PDB entry 7PAX | X-ray diffraction, 2.00 A resolution | chains A and B

== Chain A ==
Molecule: Dehydrodolichyl diphosphate synthase complex subunit DHDDS
Organism: Homo sapiens
Notes: EC 2.5.1.87
UniProtKB: Q86SQ9 (DHDDS_HUMAN); numbering as in UniProt (aligned over 1-333)
Sequence (340 residues; each row starts with the number of its first residue; numbers below 1 keep their minus sign (Gly-6 is residue -6)):
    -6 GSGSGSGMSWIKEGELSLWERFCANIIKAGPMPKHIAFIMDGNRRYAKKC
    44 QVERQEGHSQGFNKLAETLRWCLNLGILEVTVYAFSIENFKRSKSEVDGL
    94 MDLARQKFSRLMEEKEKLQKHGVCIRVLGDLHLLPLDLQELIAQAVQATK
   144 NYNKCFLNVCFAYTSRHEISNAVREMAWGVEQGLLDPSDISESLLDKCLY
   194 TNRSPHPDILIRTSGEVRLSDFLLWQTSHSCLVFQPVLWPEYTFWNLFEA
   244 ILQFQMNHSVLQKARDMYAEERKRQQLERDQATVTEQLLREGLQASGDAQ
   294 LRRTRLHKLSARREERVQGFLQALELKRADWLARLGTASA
Disordered / not traced: -6 to 0, 328-333
Sequence notes: expression tag (-6 to 0)
Ion coordination: Mg2+: Asp34 (together with 3-methylbut-3-enyl trihydrogen diphosphate, farnesyl thiopyrophosphate)
Residues lining bound ligands:
  - farnesyl thiopyrophosphate (FPS; S-[(2E,6E)-3,7,11-trimethyldodeca-2,6,10-trienyl] trihydrogen thiodiphosphate): Trp3, Met33, Asp34, Gly35, Asn36, Arg37, Arg38, His51, Gly54, Phe55, Ala77, Asn82, Arg85, Glu89, Leu93, Leu96, Ala97, Lys100, Phe101, Val152, Phe154
  - 3-methylbut-3-enyl trihydrogen diphosphate (IPE): Ile32, Met33, Asp34, Tyr76, Ala77, Phe78, Ser79, Asn82, Arg85, Arg205, Arg211, Ser213
Curated features (UniProtKB/Swiss-Prot):
  - binding site ((2E,6E)-farnesyl diphosphate): Asp34, Gly35, Arg37, Arg38, Arg85
  - binding site (isopentenyl diphosphate): Asp34, Gly35, Arg37, Arg38, Arg85, Arg205, Arg211, Ser213
  - binding site (Mg(2+)): Asp34
  - natural variant: Arg37 (R37H: In DEDSM; uncertain significance), Lys42 (K42E: In RP59), Trp64 to Ala333 (deletion: In RP59), Asp95 (D95N: Found in a patient with progressive myoclonus epilepsy; uncertain significance), Arg205 (R205Q: Found in a patient with progressive myoclonus epilepsy; uncertain significance), Arg211 (R211Q: In DEDSM; uncertain significance)
  - mutagenesis: Trp12 (W12A: Markedly decreases phosphatidylinositol-mediated activation of cis-prenyltransferase activity resulting in products with longer chain length; when associated with A-15 and A-19), Phe15 (F15A: Markedly decreases phosphatidylinositol-mediated activation of cis-prenyltransferase activity resulting in products with longer chain length; when associated with A-12 and A-19), Ile19 (I19A: Markedly decreases phosphatidylinositol-mediated activation of cis-prenyltransferase activity resulting in products with longer chain length; when associated with A-12 and A-15), Asp34 (D34A/E/N: Strongly reduced cis-prenyltransferase activity), Arg38 (R38H: Strongly reduced cis-prenyltransferase activity), Glu106 to Glu109 (Affects chain elongation resulting in shorter products), Arg306 (R306A: Delays cell growth; when associated with A-313 and A-317), Phe313 (F313A: Delays cell growth; when associated with A-306 and A-317), Leu317 (L317A: Delays cell growth; when associated with A-306 and A-313)
What the authors report for this chain:
  - binding site for farnesyl thiopyrophosphate: Trp3, Arg37, Arg38, Arg85
  - binding site for 3-methylbut-3-enyl trihydrogen diphosphate: Arg205, Arg211, Ser213
  - Mg2+ coordination: Asp34
  - mutagenesis - W3A, W3F, W3L: unchanged growth
  - mutagenesis - W3R: abolished growth
  - mutagenesis - W3Q: decreased growth
  - mutagenesis - W3L: unchanged binding to MANT-O-GPP
  - mutagenesis - W3L: unchanged catalytic activity

== Chain B ==
Molecule: Dehydrodolichyl diphosphate synthase complex subunit NUS1
Organism: Homo sapiens
Notes: EC 2.5.1.87
UniProtKB: Q96E22 (NGBR_HUMAN); residue numbers follow UniProt; this construct covers 73-160, 170-293
Sequence (219 residues; each row starts with the number of its first residue; note: 9 numbers in that range are skipped by the numbering (no residue carries them; nothing is unmodelled there)):
    66 GSGSGSGRGGSCLAAAHHRMRWRADGRSLEKLPVHMGLVITEVEQEPSFS
   116 DIASLVVWCMAVGISYISVYDHQGIFKRNNSRLMDEILKQQQELL
   170 GLDCSKDKDDQVLNCHLAVKVLSPEDGKADIVRAAQDFCQLVAQKQKRPT
   220 DLDVDTLASLLSSNGCPDPDLVLKFGPVDSTLGFLPWHIRLTEIVSLPSH
   270 LNISYEDFFSALRQYAACEQRLGK
Disordered / not traced: 66-77, 170-175
Sequence notes: expression tag (66-72)
Residues lining bound ligands: 3-methylbut-3-enyl trihydrogen diphosphate (IPE): Leu260, Arg290, Leu291, Gly292
Curated features (UniProtKB/Swiss-Prot):
  - motif: Arg290 to Gly292 (RXG motif)
  - binding site (isopentenyl diphosphate): Leu291, Gly292
  - glycosylation (N-linked (GlcNAc...) asparagine): Asn144, Asn271
  - natural variant: Gly91 (G91C: Found in a patient with Parkinson's disease), Val104 to Lys293 (deletion: Found in a patient with progressive myoclonus epilepsy), Leu210 (deletion), Arg290 (R290H: In CDG1AA)
  - mutagenesis: His100 (H100A: 3.5-fold reduction in catalytic activity and no marked change in affinity for FPP and IPP), Gly196 (G196A: Decreases binding to DHDDS), Lys197 (K197A: Decreases binding to DHDDS), Ile200 (I200A: Disrupts NUS1-DHDDS heterodimerization), Leu226 (L226A: Disrupts NUS1-DHDDS heterodimerization), Leu230 (L230A: Disrupts NUS1-DHDDS heterodimerization), Gly252 (G252A: Disrupts NUS1-DHDDS heterodimerization), Phe253 (F253A: Disrupts NUS1-DHDDS heterodimerization), Pro255 (P255A: Disrupts NUS1-DHDDS heterodimerization), Gly292 (G292A: Almost complete loss of catalytic activity), Lys293 (K293KA: Almost complete loss of catalytic activity; Almost complete loss of catalytic activity)
What the authors report for this chain:
  - binding site for 3-methylbut-3-enyl trihydrogen diphosphate: Arg290, Gly292
  - binding site for farnesyl thiopyrophosphate: Arg290
  - conformationally variable residues (side-chain flip): Arg290
  - disease-associated variants - R290H: decreased catalytic activity (citing earlier work)

== How chain A and chain B interact ==
Contacting residue pairs (90; chain A residue first):
  Arg37(A) - Lys293(B)  hydrogen bond (side chain-backbone)
  Arg38(A) - Arg290(B)
  Glu81(A) - Arg259(B)  salt bridge
  Glu81(A) - Leu291(B)
  Glu81(A) - Gly292(B)
  Asn82(A) - Gly292(B)  hydrogen bond (side chain-backbone)
  Lys84(A) - Leu291(B)  hydrogen bond (side chain-backbone)
  Lys84(A) - Lys293(B)
  Arg85(A) - Gly292(B)  hydrogen bond (side chain-backbone)
  Arg85(A) - Lys293(B)
  Arg159(A) - Val223(B)
  Arg159(A) - Asp237(B)  salt bridge
  Arg159(A) - Trp256(B)  hydrogen bond (side chain-backbone)
  Arg159(A) - His257(B)
  Arg159(A) - Arg259(B)
  His160(A) - Val223(B)
  Ser163(A) - Asp222(B)
  Ser163(A) - Val223(B)
  Ser163(A) - Leu226(B)
  Ser163(A) - Trp256(B)
  Val166(A) - Ala204(B)  hydrophobic
  Arg167(A) - Pro218(B)
  Arg167(A) - Leu221(B)  hydrogen bond (side chain-backbone)
  Met169(A) - Cys208(B)
  Ala170(A) - Phe207(B)  hydrophobic
  Ala170(A) - Cys208(B)  hydrophobic
  Ala170(A) - Val211(B)
  Trp171(A) - Pro218(B)
  Val173(A) - Cys208(B)
  Val173(A) - Val211(B)  hydrophobic
  Glu174(A) - Val211(B)
  Glu174(A) - Arg217(B)  salt bridge
  Glu174(A) - Pro218(B)
  Pro180(A) - Gln205(B)
  Pro180(A) - Cys208(B)
  Pro180(A) - Gln209(B)
  Pro180(A) - Ala212(B)  hydrophobic
  Ser181(A) - Gln205(B)
  Ile183(A) - Val201(B)  hydrophobic
  Ile183(A) - Ala204(B)  hydrophobic
  Ile183(A) - Gln205(B)  hydrogen bond (backbone-side chain)
  Ser184(A) - Val201(B)
  Glu185(A) - Lys197(B)
  Glu185(A) - Val201(B)
  Glu209(A) - Glu288(B)
  Glu209(A) - Arg290(B)  salt bridge
  Val210(A) - Thr261(B)
  Val210(A) - Glu262(B)
  Val210(A) - Ile263(B)  hydrogen bond (backbone-backbone)
  Arg211(A) - Thr261(B)
  Arg211(A) - Glu262(B)  salt bridge
  Arg211(A) - Glu288(B)  hydrogen bond (side chain-backbone)
  Arg211(A) - Arg290(B)
  Leu212(A) - Ile258(B)  hydrophobic
  Leu212(A) - Arg259(B)
  Ser213(A) - Arg259(B)  hydrogen bond (backbone-backbone)
  Ser213(A) - Leu260(B)
  Asp214(A) - Arg259(B)  hydrogen bond (backbone-backbone)
  Leu217(A) - Pro255(B)
  Leu217(A) - Arg259(B)
  Trp218(A) - Lys197(B)  hydrogen bond (backbone-side chain)
  Ser221(A) - Lys197(B)  hydrogen bond
  Ser221(A) - Ser249(B)  hydrogen bond (backbone-side chain)
  Ser221(A) - Thr250(B)
  Ser221(A) - Leu251(B)  hydrogen bond (backbone-backbone)
  Ser221(A) - Gly252(B)  hydrogen bond (backbone-backbone)
  His222(A) - His137(B)  hydrogen bond
  His222(A) - Ser249(B)
  His222(A) - Leu251(B)
  His222(A) - Gly252(B)
  Ser223(A) - Asp248(B)
  Ser223(A) - Ser249(B)  hydrogen bond (backbone-side chain)
  Cys224(A) - Asp248(B)
  Leu225(A) - Asp248(B)  hydrogen bond (backbone-backbone)
  Leu225(A) - Thr250(B)
  Gln246(A) - Asp248(B)
  Met249(A) - Asp248(B)
  Asn250(A) - Pro246(B)
  Asn250(A) - Val247(B)
  Asn250(A) - Asp248(B)  hydrogen bond
  Leu254(A) - Ser249(B)
  Leu254(A) - Leu251(B)  hydrophobic
  Ala257(A) - His137(B)
  Ala257(A) - Leu251(B)  hydrophobic
  Met260(A) - Gln138(B)
  Tyr261(A) - His137(B)
  Tyr261(A) - Pro193(B)  hydrophobic
  Tyr261(A) - Lys197(B)
  Arg265(A) - Glu194(B)
  Arg265(A) - Ala198(B)
Interface residues without a listed pair, chain A (49 interface residues in all): Ile162, Leu188, His199, Thr220, Phe227, Val253, Gln268
Interface residues without a listed pair, chain B (45 interface residues in all): Ile200, Thr219, Gln289
The authors on this interface:
  - residue pairs: Lys293(B)-Arg37(A), Lys293(B)-Arg85(A)

== In short ==
49 residues of chain A and 45 residues of chain B are in contact, with 20 hydrogen bonds and 5 salt bridges.
Polar contacts include Glu81(A)-Arg259(B), Arg159(A)-Asp237(B) and Glu174(A)-Arg217(B). The authors report
contacts between Lys293(B) and Arg37(A) and Lys293(B) and Arg85(A). The paper reports a binding site for
farnesyl thiopyrophosphate at Trp3(A), Arg37(A) and Arg290(B) among others; W3R of chain A abolishes growth; 6
substitutions were tested in all.
Here chain A is Dehydrodolichyl diphosphate synthase complex subunit DHDDS and chain B is Dehydrodolichyl
diphosphate synthase complex subunit NUS1, both from Homo sapiens. Entry 7PAX (Structure of the human
heterotetrameric cis-prenyltransferase complex in complex with magnesium, FsPP and IPP) was determined by
X-ray diffraction (same publication as 7PAY, 7PB0 and 7PB1).
